Entry 8OM2 (electron microscopy, 2.57 A resolution); this record covers chains P and r of the 35 polymer chains in the assembly.

== Chain P ==
Name: 37S ribosomal protein S16, mitochondrial
From: Saccharomyces cerevisiae
UniProt: Q02608 (RT16_YEAST); residue numbers follow UniProt; this construct covers 1-121
Chain sequence (121 residues; numbered 1 to 121; the number before each row is that of its first residue):
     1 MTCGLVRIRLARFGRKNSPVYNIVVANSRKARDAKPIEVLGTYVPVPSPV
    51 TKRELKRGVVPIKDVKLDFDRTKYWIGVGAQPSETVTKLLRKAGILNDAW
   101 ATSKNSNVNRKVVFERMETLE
Disordered / not traced: 1

== Chain r ==
Molecule: 15S mitochondrial rRNA
From: Saccharomyces cerevisiae
Sequence (1647 nucleotides; row label = number of the first residue in the row; note: 2 numbers in that range are skipped by the numbering (no residue carries them; nothing is unmodelled there)):
     1 GUAAAAAAUUUAUAAGAAUAUGAUGUUGGUUCAGAUUAAGCGCUAAAUAA
    51 GGACAUGACACAUGCGAAUCAUACGUUUAUUAUUGAUAAGAUAAUAAAUA
   101 UGUGGUGUAAACGUGAGUAAUUUUAUUAGGAAUUAAUGAACUAUAGAAUA
   151 AGCUAAAUACUUAAUAUAUUAUUAUAUAAAAAUAAUUUAUAUAAUAAAAA
   201 GGAUAUAUAUAUAAUAUAUAUUUAUCUAUAGUCAAGCCAAUAAUGGUUUA
   251 GGUAGUAGGUUUAUUAAGAGUUAAACCUAGCCAACGAUCCAUAAUCGAUA
   301 AUGAAAGUUAGAACGAUCACGUUGACUCUGAAAUAUAGUCAAUAUCUAUA
   351 AGAUACAGCAGUGAGGAAUAUUGGACAAUGAUCGAAAGAUUGAUCCAGUU
   401 ACUUAUUAGGAUGAUAUAUAAAAAUAUUUUAUUUUAUUUAUAAAUAUUAA
   451 AUAUUUAUAAUAAUAAUAAUAAUAAUAUAUAUAUAUAAAUUGAUUAAAAA
   501 UAAAAUCCAUAAAUAAUUAAAAUAAUGAUAUUAAUUACCAUAUAUAUUUU
   551 UAUAUGGAUAUAUAUAUUAAUAAUAAUAUUAAUUUUAUUAUUAUUAAUAA
   601 UAUAUUUUAAUAGUCCUGACUAAUAUUUGUGCCAGCAGUCGCGGUAACAC
   651 AAAGAGGGCGAGCGUUAAUCAUAAUGGUUUAAAGGAUCCGUAGAAUGAAU
   701 UAUAUAUUAUAAUUUAGAGUUAAUAAAAU
   731 UAAUUAAAGAAUUAUAAUAGUAAAGAUGAAAUAAUAAUAAUAAUUAUAAG
   781 ACUAAUAUAUGUGAAAAUAUUAAUUAAAUAUUAACUGACAUUGAGGGAUU
   831 AAAACUAGAGUAGCGAAACGGAUUCGAUACCCGUGUAGUUCUAGUAGUAA
   881 ACUAUGAAUACAAUUAUUUAUA
   904 UAUAUAUUAUAUAUAAAUAAUAAAUGAAAAUGAAAGUAUUCCACCUGAAG
   954 AGUACGUUAGCAAUAAUGAAACUCAAAACAAUAGACGGUUACAGACUUAA
  1004 GCAGUGGAGCAUGUUAUUUAAUUCGAUAAUCCACGACUAACCUUACCAUA
  1054 UUUUGAAUAUUAUAAUAAUUAUUAUAAUUAUUAUAUUACAGGCGUUACAU
  1104 UGUUGUCUUUAGUUCGUGCUGCAAAGUUUUAGAUUAAGUUCAUAAACGAA
  1154 CAAAACUCCAUAUAUAUAAUUUUAAUUAUAUAUAAUUUUAUAUUAUUUAU
  1204 UAAUAUAAAGAAAGGAAUUAAGACAAAUCAUAAUGAUCCUUAUAAUAUGG
  1254 GUAAUAGACGUGCUAUAAUAAAAUGAUAAUAAAAUUAUAUAAAAUAUAUU
  1304 UAAUUAUAUUUAAUUAAUAAUAUAAAACAUUUUAAUUUUUAAUAUAUUUU
  1354 UUUAUUAUAUAUUAAUAUGAAUUAUAAUCUGAAAUUCGAUUAUAUGAAAA
  1404 AAGAAUUGCUAGUAAUACGUAAAUUAGUAUGUUACGGUGAAUAUUCUAAC
  1454 UGUUUCGCACUAAUCACUCAUCACGCGUUGAAACAUAUUAUUAUCUUAUU
  1504 AUUUAUAUAAUAUUUUUUAAUAAAUAUUAAUAAUUAUUAAUUUAUAUUUA
  1554 UUUAUAUCAGAAAUAAUAUGAAUUAAUGCGAAGUUGAAAUACAGUUACCG
  1604 UAGGGGAACCUGCGGUGGGCUUAUAAAUAUCUUAAAUAUUCUUACA
Disordered / not traced: 1-11, 168-193, 210-215, 423-475, 546-547, 561-602, 764-768, 909-911, 1075-1078, 1228, 1529-1536
Metal / ion sites: K+ site 1: U19, G28, G29; K+ site 2: U19, C640, A979; K+ site 3: G22, U985; Mg2+ site 1 near A33 (its only coordinating residue here); K+ site 4: G40, G664, U665; K+ site 5: C54, A55; Mg2+ site 2: A55, U56, G115; K+ site 6: U72, A73, G384, A385; Mg2+ site 3 near A110 (its only coordinating residue here); K+ site 7: G113, U114, C359; K+ site 8: G115, G117, A294; Mg2+ site 4: A116, G117, A294; 54 more Mg2+ sites not listed; 26 more K+ sites not listed
Reported in the primary citation:
  - conformationally variable residues (side-chain flip): A1100

== Interface between chain P and chain r ==
Residue-residue contacts (73):
  Thr2(P) with A381(r), phosphate contact
  Cys3(P) with C141(r), hydrogen bond to the phosphate
  Gly4(P) with A140(r), phosphate contact; C141(r), hydrogen bond to the phosphate
  Leu5(P) with G138(r), base contact; A139(r), sugar contact; A140(r), sugar contact; C233(r), base contact
  Val6(P) with U232(r), sugar contact; C233(r), sugar contact
  Arg7(P) with A381(r), salt bridge to the phosphate; U382(r), salt bridge to the phosphate
  Arg9(P) with G380(r), hydrogen bond to the phosphate; A381(r), salt bridge to the phosphate
  Leu10(P) with U379(r), hydrogen bond to the sugar; G380(r), hydrogen bond to the phosphate
  Arg12(P) with C395(r), hydrogen bond to the phosphate; C396(r), salt bridge to the phosphate
  Arg15(P) with A50(r), phosphate contact; G51(r), phosphate contact
  Lys16(P) with A50(r), phosphate contact; G51(r), hydrogen bond to the phosphate; C396(r), phosphate contact
  Asn17(P) with A50(r), hydrogen bond to the phosphate; C396(r), hydrogen bond to the phosphate; A397(r), hydrogen bond to the phosphate
  Pro19(P) with A521(r), sugar contact
  Tyr21(P) with A378(r), hydrogen bond to the sugar; U379(r), sugar contact
  Asn27(P) with C233(r), hydrogen bond to the sugar; A234(r), hydrogen bond to the phosphate
  Ser28(P) with A381(r), sugar contact
  Arg29(P) with A110(r), hydrogen bond to the sugar; A111(r), sugar contact; A381(r), hydrogen bond to the phosphate; U382(r), salt bridge to the phosphate
  Lys30(P) with A111(r), phosphate contact; U317(r), salt bridge to the phosphate
  Ala31(P) with A111(r), sugar contact; C112(r), phosphate contact
  Arg32(P) with U379(r), hydrogen bond to the base; U394(r), hydrogen bond to the sugar; C395(r), salt bridge to the phosphate
  Ala34(P) with A316(r), phosphate contact
  Lys35(P) with G315(r), phosphate contact; A316(r), hydrogen bond to the phosphate
  Ile37(P) with C233(r), phosphate contact
  Pro45(P) with A521(r), sugar contact
  Val46(P) with A520(r), sugar contact
  Pro47(P) with A520(r), phosphate contact
  Lys52(P) with U550(r), salt bridge to the phosphate
  Arg53(P) with U548(r), hydrogen bond to the phosphate; U549(r), salt bridge to the phosphate
  Lys63(P) with A521(r), salt bridge to the phosphate; U523(r), salt bridge to the phosphate
  Tyr74(P) with U232(r), sugar contact
  Trp75(P) with U232(r), sugar contact; C233(r), phosphate contact
  Gly77(P) with U142(r), sugar contact
  Val78(P) with G231(r), hydrogen bond to the base; U232(r), sugar contact
  Gly79(P) with C141(r), hydrogen bond to the sugar; U142(r), sugar contact
  Gln81(P) with C141(r), hydrogen bond to the phosphate; U142(r), sugar contact
  Ser83(P) with G380(r), hydrogen bond to the phosphate
  Thr85(P) with U379(r), hydrogen bond to the phosphate
  Lys88(P) with U523(r), salt bridge to the phosphate
  Lys104(P) with A387(r), salt bridge to the phosphate; G388(r), salt bridge to the phosphate; A524(r), base contact
  Asn105(P) with A524(r), base contact
  Arg110(P) with A524(r), salt bridge to the phosphate
Interface residues without a listed pair, chain P (46 interface residues in all): Asp33, Tyr43, Lys56, Val86, Asn107
Interface residues without a listed pair, chain r (37 interface residues in all): A522, U545

== Summary ==
Chain P and chain r form an interface of 46 and 37 residues respectively, with 24 hydrogen bonds and 15 salt
bridges. Polar pairs include Arg32(P)-U379(r), Val78(P)-G231(r) and Leu10(P)-U379(r). The K+ site 1 is built
by U19(r), G28(r) and G29(r). From the paper: conformational variability at A1100(r).
Chain P is 37S ribosomal protein S16, mitochondrial and chain r is 15S mitochondrial rRNA, both from
Saccharomyces cerevisiae; the structure, Small subunit of yeast mitochondrial ribosome in complex with
METTL17/Rsm22, was determined by electron microscopy together with 8OM3 and 8OM4 from the same study.
